PDB entry 8FYH | electron microscopy, 3.40 A resolution | chains B and D of the 13 polymer chains in the assembly

== Chain B ==
Molecule: Polycomb protein SUZ12
Source organism: Homo sapiens
Reference sequence: Q15022 (SUZ12_HUMAN); residue numbers follow UniProt; this construct covers 1-739
Amino-acid sequence (739 residues; numbered 1 to 739; the number before each row is that of its first residue):
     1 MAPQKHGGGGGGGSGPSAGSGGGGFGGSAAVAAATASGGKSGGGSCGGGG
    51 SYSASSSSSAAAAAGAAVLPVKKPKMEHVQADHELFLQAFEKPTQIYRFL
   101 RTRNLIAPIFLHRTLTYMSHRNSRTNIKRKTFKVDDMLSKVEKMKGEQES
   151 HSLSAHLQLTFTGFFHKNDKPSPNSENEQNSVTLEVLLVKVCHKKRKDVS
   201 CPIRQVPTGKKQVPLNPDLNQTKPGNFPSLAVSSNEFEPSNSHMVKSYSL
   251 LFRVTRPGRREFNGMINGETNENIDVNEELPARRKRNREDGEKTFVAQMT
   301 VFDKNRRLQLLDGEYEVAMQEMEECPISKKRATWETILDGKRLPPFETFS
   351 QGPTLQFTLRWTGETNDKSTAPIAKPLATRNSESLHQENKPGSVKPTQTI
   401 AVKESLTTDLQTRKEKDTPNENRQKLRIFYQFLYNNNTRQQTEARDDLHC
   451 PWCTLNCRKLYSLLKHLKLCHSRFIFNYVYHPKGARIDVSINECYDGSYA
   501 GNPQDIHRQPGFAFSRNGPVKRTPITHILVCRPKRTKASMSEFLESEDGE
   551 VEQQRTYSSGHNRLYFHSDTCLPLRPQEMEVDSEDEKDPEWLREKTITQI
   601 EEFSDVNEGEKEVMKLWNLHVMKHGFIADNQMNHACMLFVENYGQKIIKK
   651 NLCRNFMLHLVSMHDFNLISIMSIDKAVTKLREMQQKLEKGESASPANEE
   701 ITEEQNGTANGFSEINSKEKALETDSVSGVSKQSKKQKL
Disordered / not traced: 1-79, 153-155, 161, 167-181, 208-209, 218-230, 239-242, 255-294, 323-348, 363-424, 545-555, 690-739

== Chain D ==
Molecule: Histone-binding protein RBBP4
Source organism: Homo sapiens
Reference sequence: Q09028 (RBBP4_HUMAN); residue numbers follow UniProt; this construct covers 1-425
Amino-acid sequence (425 residues; row label = number of the first residue in the row):
     1 MADKEAAFDDAVEERVINEEYKIWKKNTPFLYDLVMTHALEWPSLTAQWL
    51 PDVTRPEGKDFSIHRLVLGTHTSDEQNHLVIASVQLPNDDAQFDASHYDS
   101 EKGEFGGFGSVSGKIEIEIKINHEGEVNRARYMPQNPCIIATKTPSSDVL
   151 VFDYTKHPSKPDPSGECNPDLRLRGHQKEGYGLSWNPNLSGHLLSASDDH
   201 TICLWDISAVPKEGKVVDAKTIFTGHTAVVEDVSWHLLHESLFGSVADDQ
   251 KLMIWDTRSNNTSKPSHSVDAHTAEVNCLSFNPYSEFILATGSADKTVAL
   301 WDLRNLKLKLHSFESHKDEIFQVQWSPHNETILASSGTDRRLNVWDLSKI
   351 GEEQSPEDAEDGPPELLFIHGGHTAKISDFSWNPNEPWVICSVSEDNIMQ
   401 VWQMAENIYNDEDPEGSVDPEGQGS
Disordered / not traced: 1-2, 92-107, 411-425
Swiss-Prot annotation at these positions:
  - modified residue: Ala-2 (N-acetylalanine), Lys-4 (N6-acetyllysine), Ser-110 (Phosphoserine), Lys-160 (N6-acetyllysine), Ser-355 (Phosphoserine)
  - cross-link (Glycyl lysine isopeptide (Lys-Gly)): Lys-4 (interchain with G-Cter in SUMO2), Lys-160 (interchain with G-Cter in SUMO2)
  - mutagenesis: Val-35 (V35A: Loss of interaction with ARMC12), Pro-43 (P43A: Loss of interaction with ZNF827 and loss of localization to telomeres; when associated with A-73), Ser-73 (S73A: Loss of interaction with ZNF827 and loss of localization to telomeres; when associated with A-43), Glu-126 to Asn-128 (Loss of interaction with ZNF827), Glu-126 (E126A: Loss of interaction with ZNF827 and loss of localization to telomeres; when associated with A-128 and A-179), Asn-128 (N128A: Loss of interaction with ZNF827 and loss of localization to telomeres; when associated with A-126 and A-179), Glu-179 (E179A: Loss of interaction with ZNF827 and loss of localization to telomeres; when associated with A-126 and A-128), Tyr-181 (Y181A: Loss of interaction with ZNF827 and loss of localization to telomeres), Glu-231 (E231A: Decreased interaction with ZNF827; when associated with A-277), Asn-277 (N277A: Decreased interaction with ZNF827; when associated with A-231), Glu-395 (E395A: Decreased interaction with ZNF827)

== Chain B / chain D interface ==
Pairs across the interface (116; chain B residue first):
  Phe-99(B) / Val-16(D)  hydrophobic
  Leu-100(B) / Ile-23(D)  hydrophobic
  Arg-103(B) / Glu-13(D)  salt bridge
  Arg-103(B) / Val-16(D)
  Arg-103(B) / Arg-340(D)
  Ile-106(B) / Lys-317(D)
  Ala-107(B) / Lys-317(D)
  Pro-108(B) / Arg-341(D)
  Ile-109(B) / Arg-341(D)
  Ile-109(B) / Gly-371(D)
  Phe-110(B) / Ile-23(D)  hydrophobic
  Phe-110(B) / Trp-24(D)  hydrophobic
  Phe-110(B) / Asn-27(D)
  Phe-110(B) / Leu-31(D)  hydrophobic
  Phe-110(B) / Ile-369(D)
  Leu-111(B) / Asp-361(D)
  Leu-111(B) / Leu-366(D)  hydrophobic
  Leu-111(B) / Leu-367(D)
  His-112(B) / Asp-361(D)  hydrogen bond (backbone-side chain)
  Arg-113(B) / Asp-358(D)  hydrogen bond (side chain-backbone)
  Arg-113(B) / Asp-361(D)  hydrogen bond (backbone-side chain)
  Arg-113(B) / Gly-362(D)  hydrogen bond (side chain-backbone)
  Arg-113(B) / Pro-363(D)  hydrogen bond (side chain-backbone)
  Arg-113(B) / Leu-366(D)  hydrogen bond (side chain-backbone)
  Thr-114(B) / Phe-30(D)
  Thr-114(B) / Leu-31(D)
  Thr-114(B) / Leu-367(D)
  Thr-114(B) / Phe-368(D)
  Thr-114(B) / Ile-408(D)
  Leu-115(B) / Phe-30(D)
  Thr-116(B) / Phe-30(D)  hydrogen bond (backbone-backbone)
  Tyr-117(B) / Asn-27(D)  hydrogen bond
  Tyr-117(B) / Phe-30(D)  hydrophobic
  Arg-121(B) / Glu-357(D)  hydrogen bond (side chain-backbone)
  Arg-121(B) / Asp-358(D)
  Arg-121(B) / Asp-361(D)  salt bridge
  Asn-122(B) / Asp-358(D)  hydrogen bond (backbone-side chain)
  Ser-123(B) / Asp-358(D)  hydrogen bond (backbone-side chain)
  Arg-124(B) / Lys-349(D)
  Arg-124(B) / Glu-352(D)  salt bridge
  Arg-124(B) / Asp-358(D)  salt bridge
  Thr-125(B) / Lys-349(D)
  Asn-126(B) / Lys-349(D)
  Asn-126(B) / Ile-408(D)
  Asn-126(B) / Tyr-409(D)
  Asn-126(B) / Asn-410(D)  hydrogen bond (side chain-backbone)
  Phe-132(B) / Ile-288(D)
  Asp-135(B) / Leu-347(D)
  Asp-136(B) / Asp-302(D)
  Asp-136(B) / Arg-304(D)
  Asp-136(B) / Leu-310(D)
  His-193(B) / Thr-273(D)
  Arg-196(B) / Asp-248(D)  salt bridge
  Arg-196(B) / Glu-275(D)
  Arg-196(B) / Asn-277(D)
  Arg-196(B) / Glu-319(D)  salt bridge
  Arg-458(B) / Ser-355(D)
  Arg-458(B) / Glu-357(D)
  Lys-465(B) / Phe-30(D)
  Lys-468(B) / Lys-26(D)
  Leu-469(B) / Lys-26(D)
  Leu-469(B) / Asn-27(D)
  Leu-469(B) / Phe-30(D)  hydrophobic
  Cys-470(B) / Ile-23(D)
  Cys-470(B) / Asn-27(D)
  Ser-472(B) / Lys-26(D)
  Tyr-495(B) / Glu-19(D)  hydrogen bond
  Gly-497(B) / Asn-18(D)
  Ser-498(B) / Asn-18(D)  hydrogen bond (backbone-side chain)
  Tyr-499(B) / Asn-18(D)
  Ala-500(B) / Asn-18(D)  hydrogen bond (backbone-side chain)
  Ala-500(B) / Tyr-21(D)  hydrophobic
  Arg-516(B) / Thr-374(D)  hydrogen bond (side chain-backbone)
  Pro-519(B) / Trp-42(D)
  Pro-519(B) / Pro-43(D)  hydrophobic
  Pro-519(B) / His-71(D)
  Pro-519(B) / Ser-73(D)
  Val-520(B) / Glu-41(D)
  Val-520(B) / Trp-42(D)
  Lys-521(B) / Glu-41(D)
  Lys-521(B) / Trp-42(D)
  Arg-522(B) / Leu-40(D)
  Arg-522(B) / Glu-41(D)  hydrogen bond (backbone-backbone)
  Arg-522(B) / Asp-396(D)
  Arg-522(B) / Asn-397(D)
  Pro-524(B) / Ala-39(D)
  Ile-525(B) / His-38(D)  hydrogen bond (backbone-side chain)
  Ile-525(B) / Ala-39(D)  hydrogen bond (backbone-backbone)
  Thr-526(B) / Thr-37(D)
  Thr-526(B) / His-38(D)  hydrogen bond
  His-527(B) / Met-36(D)
  His-527(B) / Thr-37(D)  hydrogen bond (backbone-backbone)
  Ile-528(B) / Val-35(D)
  Leu-529(B) / Val-35(D)  hydrogen bond (backbone-backbone)
  Val-530(B) / Pro-29(D)  hydrophobic
  Val-530(B) / Asp-33(D)
  Val-530(B) / Leu-34(D)
  Val-530(B) / Val-35(D)  hydrogen bond (backbone-backbone)
  Cys-531(B) / Asp-33(D)
  Cys-531(B) / Leu-34(D)
  Cys-531(B) / Pro-87(D)  hydrophobic
  Cys-531(B) / Phe-108(D)  hydrogen bond (side chain-backbone)
  Arg-532(B) / Asp-33(D)
  Arg-532(B) / Leu-34(D)
  Arg-532(B) / Pro-87(D)
  Arg-532(B) / Asn-88(D)  hydrogen bond (side chain-backbone)
  Arg-532(B) / Ala-91(D)
  Pro-533(B) / Pro-29(D)
  Pro-533(B) / Asp-33(D)
  Arg-535(B) / Pro-29(D)  hydrogen bond (side chain-backbone)
  Arg-535(B) / Tyr-32(D)  hydrogen bond (side chain-backbone)
  Arg-535(B) / Asp-33(D)  salt bridge
  Arg-535(B) / Ala-405(D)
  Arg-535(B) / Asn-407(D)  hydrogen bond
  Tyr-557(B) / Ser-112(D)  hydrogen bond (side chain-backbone)
  Tyr-557(B) / Lys-114(D)  hydrogen bond
Also at the interface, not in a pair above, chain B (62 interface residues in all): Tyr-97, Lys-128, Ser-139, Lys-194, Gly-501, Phe-514, Thr-523, Ser-559
Also at the interface, not in a pair above, chain D (85 interface residues in all): Glu-14, Arg-15, Ile-17, Lys-25, Thr-28, Asp-89, Gly-109, Gly-113, Ile-115, Ala-274, Asn-305, Glu-330, Thr-331, Ser-348, Gln-354, Pro-364, His-370, Ala-375, Ile-398

== In short ==
Chain B and chain D form an interface of 62 and 85 residues respectively; the contacts include 30 hydrogen
bonds and 7 salt bridges. Among the polar pairs are Arg-103(B)/Glu-13(D), Arg-121(B)/Asp-361(D) and
Arg-124(B)/Glu-352(D). From UniProt: 11 mutagenesis sites on chain D.
Here chain B is Polycomb protein SUZ12 and chain D is Histone-binding protein RBBP4, both from Homo sapiens.
Entry 8FYH (G4 RNA-mediated PRC2 dimer) was determined by electron microscopy.
